PDB entry 6GHH | X-ray diffraction, 1.90 A resolution | chain A

[Chain A]
Name: Beta-lactoglobulin
From: Bos taurus
Reference sequence: P02754 (LACB_BOVIN); residues 1-162 here correspond to UniProt positions 17-178 (UniProt number = residue number + 16)
Amino-acid sequence (162 residues; each row starts with the number of its first residue):
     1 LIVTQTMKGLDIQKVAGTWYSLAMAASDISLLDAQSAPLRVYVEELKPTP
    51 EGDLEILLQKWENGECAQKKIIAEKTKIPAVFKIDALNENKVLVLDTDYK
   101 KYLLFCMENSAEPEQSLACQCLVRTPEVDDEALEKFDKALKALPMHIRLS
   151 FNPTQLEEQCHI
Disulfides: Cys66-Cys160, Cys106-Cys119
Residues lining bound ligands: N-tridecanoic acid (TDA): Pro38, Leu39, Val41, Leu46, Leu54, Ile56, Leu58, Lys60, Glu62, Lys69, Ile71, Ile84, Val92, Val94, Leu103, Phe105, Met107

[In short]
Chain A binds N-tridecanoic acid.
Chain A is Beta-lactoglobulin (Bos taurus); the structure, Thermodynamic, Crystallographic and Computational
Studies of Non Mammalian Fatty Acid Binding to Bovine b-Lactoglobulin, was determined by X-ray diffraction
(same publication as 6GE7, 6GF9 and 6GFS).
